3JRD - chains A and C of the 4 polymer chains in the assembly; structure by X-ray diffraction, 3.10 A resolution.

[Chain A]
Protein: DNA-binding protein fis
Organism: Escherichia coli
UniProtKB: P0A6R3 (FIS_ECOLI); numbering as in UniProt (aligned over 1-98)
Sequence (98 residues; row label = number of the first residue in the row):
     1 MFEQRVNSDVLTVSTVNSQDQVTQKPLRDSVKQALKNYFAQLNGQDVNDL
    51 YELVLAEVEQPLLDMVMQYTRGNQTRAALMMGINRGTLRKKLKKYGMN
Disordered / not traced: 1-7
Swiss-Prot annotation at these positions:
  - DNA-binding region: Gln-74 to Lys-93 (H-T-H motif)
  - region: Asn-17 to Gly-44 (Required for the stimulation of HIN-mediated recombination)

[Chain C]
Molecule: 27-nt DNA strand
Sequence (27 nucleotides; each row starts with the number of its first residue):
     1 AAATTTGTTTGTTAAATGAGCAAATTT

[How chain A and chain C interact]
Residue-residue contacts (9; chain A residue first):
  Ile-83(A) with DT17(C), phosphate contact
  Asn-84(A) with DT17(C), hydrogen bond to the phosphate; DG18(C), hydrogen bond to the phosphate
  Arg-85(A) with DG20(C), hydrogen bond to the base
  Thr-87(A) with DA16(C), sugar contact; DT17(C), hydrogen bond to the phosphate
  Lys-90(A) with DA15(C), sugar contact; DA16(C), salt bridge to the phosphate
  Lys-91(A) with DA16(C), salt bridge to the phosphate
Also at the interface, not in a pair above, chain A (7 interface residues in all): Gly-82

[Overview]
7 residues of chain A and 5 residues of chain C are in contact, with 4 hydrogen bonds and 2 salt bridges.
Polar contacts include Arg-85(A)/DG20(C), Asn-84(A)/DT17(C) and Asn-84(A)/DG18(C).
Here chain A is DNA-binding protein fis (Escherichia coli) and chain C is a 27-nt DNA strand. Entry 3JRD
(Crystal structure of Fis bound to 27 bp DNA F25 containing T2A3 sequence at center) was determined by X-ray
diffraction, deposited together with 3IV5, 3JR9, 3JRA, 3JRB, 3JRC, 3JRE and 4 further entries.
